Entry 9N6B (electron microscopy, 3.09 A resolution); this record covers chains E and H of the 8 polymer chains in the assembly.

# Chain E
Molecule: RNA-directed DNA polymerase
From: Escherichia coli
Notes: EC 2.7.7.49
UniProtKB: A0AAD2V6H6 (A0AAD2V6H6_ECOLX); residue numbers follow UniProt; this construct covers 1-311
Amino-acid sequence (311 residues; numbered 1 to 311; the number before each row is that of its first residue):
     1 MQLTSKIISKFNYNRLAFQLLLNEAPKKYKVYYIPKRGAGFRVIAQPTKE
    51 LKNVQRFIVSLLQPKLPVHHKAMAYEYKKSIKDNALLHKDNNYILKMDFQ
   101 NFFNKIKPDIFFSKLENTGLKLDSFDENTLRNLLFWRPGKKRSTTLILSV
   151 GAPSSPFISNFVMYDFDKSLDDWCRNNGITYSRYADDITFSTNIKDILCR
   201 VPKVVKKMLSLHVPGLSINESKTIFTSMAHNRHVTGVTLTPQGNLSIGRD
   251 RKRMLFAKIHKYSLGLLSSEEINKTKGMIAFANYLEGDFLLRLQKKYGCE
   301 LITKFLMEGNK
Disordered / not traced: 1, 310-311
What the authors report for this chain:
  - mutagenesis - S217R/N219R/E220R: decreased growth

# Chain H
Molecule: Retron IA msDNA
From: Escherichia coli
Sequence (92 nucleotides; each row starts with the number of its first residue):
     1 TAAAGACAGCGAAAGACACAGATTTCTCCTTCGCATATCTGCCCCGGGCA
    51 GGGATGCGAAGGAGAAATCTGTGTCTTTCGCAACCCTAAACC
Disordered / not traced: 1-8, 39-49

# Chain E / chain H interface
Contacting residue pairs - 34 pairs, chain E then chain H:
  Lys27(E) with DA83(H), hydrogen bond to the base
  Tyr29(E) with DA83(H), base contact
  Lys30(E) with DA83(H), salt bridge to the phosphate; DC84(H), hydrogen bond to the base
  Tyr32(E) with DC84(H), base contact
  Tyr33(E) with DG80(H), base contact; DC81(H), hydrogen bond to the base
  Arg37(E) with DC91(H), salt bridge to the phosphate
  Phe41(E) with DG80(H), base contact
  Gln46(E) with DC84(H), phosphate contact
  Pro47(E) with DC84(H), sugar contact
  Thr48(E) with DA83(H), sugar contact; DC84(H), phosphate contact
  Lys49(E) with DC85(H), phosphate contact
  Lys52(E) with DC84(H), phosphate contact; DC85(H), salt bridge to the phosphate
  Tyr75(E) with DC92(H), hydrogen bond to the base
  Ile81(E) with DC91(H), sugar contact
  Asn104(E) with DG9(H), base contact
  Lys107(E) with DG9(H), salt bridge to the phosphate
  Pro138(E) with DG9(H), base contact
  Thr145(E) with DG9(H), phosphate contact; DC10(H), phosphate contact
  Ile147(E) with DG9(H), sugar contact
  Tyr184(E) with DC91(H), hydrogen bond to the base; DC92(H), sugar contact
  Ala185(E) with DC92(H), sugar contact
  Asp186(E) with DC92(H), phosphate contact
  Thr235(E) with DC91(H), sugar contact
  Asn273(E) with DA88(H), sugar contact
  Lys274(E) with DA89(H), phosphate contact
  Gly277(E) with DA89(H), sugar contact
  Met278(E) with DA89(H), sugar contact
  Phe281(E) with DA90(H), sugar contact
Also at the interface, not in a pair above, chain E (33 interface residues in all): Val31, Val43, Lys105, Ser143, Arg251
Also at the interface, not in a pair above, chain H (13 interface residues in all): DC79

# Summary
The interface between chain E and chain H involves 33 residues on one side and 13 on the other; the contacts
include 5 hydrogen bonds and 4 salt bridges. Polar contacts include Lys27(E)-DA83(H), Lys30(E)-DC84(H) and
Tyr33(E)-DC81(H). The paper reports that S217R/N219R/E220R of chain E reduce growth.
Chain E is RNA-directed DNA polymerase and chain H is Retron IA msDNA, both from Escherichia coli; the
structure, Structure of the retron IA complex with HNH nuclease in the "up" orientation, was determined by
electron microscopy (same publication as 9N69 and 9N6C).
